7DHQ - chains E and F of the 6 polymer chains in the assembly; structure by X-ray diffraction, 2.70 A resolution.

[Chain E (and F)]
Molecule: Microcompartments protein
Source organism: Halothiobacillus neapolitanus (strain ATCC 23641 / c2)
Notes: chain F of this document is another copy of the same molecule, construct and numbering; everything in this record applies to it too
UniProtKB: D0KZ73 (D0KZ73_HALNC); residue numbers follow UniProt; this construct covers 1-213
Chain sequence (228 residues; numbered -14 to 213; the number before each row is that of its first residue; numbers below 1 keep their minus sign (Met-14 is residue -14)):
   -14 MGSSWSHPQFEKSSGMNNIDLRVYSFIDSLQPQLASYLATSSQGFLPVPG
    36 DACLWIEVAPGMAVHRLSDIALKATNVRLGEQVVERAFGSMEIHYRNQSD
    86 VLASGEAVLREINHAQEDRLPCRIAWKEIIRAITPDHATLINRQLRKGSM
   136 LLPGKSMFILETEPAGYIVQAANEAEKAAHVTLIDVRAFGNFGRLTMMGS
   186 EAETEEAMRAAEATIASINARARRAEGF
Unresolved in the structure: -14 to 1, 207-213 (chain F: -14 to 2, 207-213)
Construct notes: initiating methionine (-14); expression tag (-13 to 0)

[How chain E and chain F interact]
Contacting residue pairs (43; chain E residue first):
  Arg71(E) - Arg71(F)
  Trp111(E) - Met47(F)  hydrophobic
  Trp111(E) - Ala48(F)  hydrophobic
  Glu113(E) - Arg51(F)
  Ile115(E) - His50(F)
  Ile115(E) - Arg51(F)
  Ile115(E) - Asp54(F)
  Arg116(E) - Asp54(F)
  Arg116(E) - Lys58(F)  hydrogen bond (backbone-side chain)
  Ala117(E) - Asp54(F)
  Ala117(E) - Lys58(F)  hydrogen bond (backbone-side chain)
  Thr119(E) - Asp54(F)
  Thr119(E) - Leu57(F)
  Thr119(E) - Lys58(F)
  Asp121(E) - Phe30(F)
  Asp121(E) - Leu57(F)
  Asp121(E) - Arg63(F)  salt bridge
  Asp121(E) - Leu64(F)  hydrogen bond (side chain-backbone)
  His122(E) - His50(F)  hydrogen bond
  His122(E) - Leu57(F)
  His122(E) - Gln67(F)  hydrogen bond
  Thr124(E) - Phe30(F)
  Leu125(E) - Gln28(F)
  Leu125(E) - Gly29(F)
  Leu125(E) - Phe30(F)  hydrophobic
  Leu125(E) - Leu64(F)
  Leu125(E) - Gly65(F)
  Leu125(E) - Glu66(F)
  Leu125(E) - Gln67(F)
  Ile126(E) - His50(F)
  Ile126(E) - Gln67(F)
  Arg128(E) - Ser27(F)
  Arg128(E) - Gln28(F)  hydrogen bond (side chain-backbone)
  Gln129(E) - Gln28(F)
  Gln129(E) - Gln67(F)  hydrogen bond (side chain-backbone)
  Gln129(E) - Val68(F)
  Met142(E) - His50(F)
  Ile144(E) - His50(F)
  Glu146(E) - Met47(F)
  Asn176(E) - Arg71(F)
  Phe177(E) - Arg71(F)
  Arg179(E) - Val69(F)
  Arg179(E) - Glu70(F)
Other interface residues (no listed pair), chain E (22 interface residues in all): Leu145, Arg172
Other interface residues (no listed pair), chain F (22 interface residues in all): Pro45, Val62

[Summary]
Chain E and chain F each contribute 22 residues to their interface, with 7 hydrogen bonds and 1 salt bridge.
Polar pairs include Asp121(E)-Arg63(F), Arg116(E)-Lys58(F) and Ala117(E)-Lys58(F).
Both chains are Microcompartments protein (Halothiobacillus neapolitanus (strain ATCC 23641 / c2)). Entry 7DHQ
(Structure of Halothiobacillus neapolitanus Microcompartments Protein CsoS1D) was determined by X-ray
diffraction together with 7CKB and 7CKC from the same study.
